PDB entry 7JY6 | electron microscopy, 2.50 A resolution | chains H and U of the 11 polymer chains in the assembly

# Chain H
Protein: Protein RecA
Source organism: Escherichia coli
UniProt: A0A376NU07 (A0A376NU07_ECOLX); residues 0-333 here correspond to UniProt positions 1-334 (UniProt number = residue number + 1)
Chain sequence (334 residues; row label = number of the first residue in the row; numbering starts at 0):
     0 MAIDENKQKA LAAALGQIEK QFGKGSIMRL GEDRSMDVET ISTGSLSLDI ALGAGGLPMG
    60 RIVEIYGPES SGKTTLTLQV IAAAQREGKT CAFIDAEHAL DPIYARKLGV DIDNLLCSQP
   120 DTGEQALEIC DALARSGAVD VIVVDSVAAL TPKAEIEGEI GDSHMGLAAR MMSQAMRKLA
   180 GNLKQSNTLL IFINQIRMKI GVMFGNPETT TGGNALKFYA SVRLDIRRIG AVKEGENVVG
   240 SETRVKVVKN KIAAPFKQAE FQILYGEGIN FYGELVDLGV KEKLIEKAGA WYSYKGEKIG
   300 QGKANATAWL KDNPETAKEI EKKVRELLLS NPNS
Disordered / not traced: 0
Bound ions: Mg2+: Thr73 (together with ATP-gamma-S)
Ligand contacts:
  - ATP-gamma-S (AGS; phosphothiophosphoric acid-adenylate ester), molecule 1: Pro67, Glu68, Ser69, Ser70, Gly71, Lys72, Thr73, Thr74, Glu96, Asp100, Tyr103, Tyr264
  - ATP-gamma-S (AGS), molecule 2: Phe217, Lys248, Asn249, Lys250, Ile251, Ala252, Ala253, Pro254
What the authors report for this chain:
  - mutagenesis - K286N, K302N: decreased binding to dsDNA (citing earlier work)

# Chain U
Molecule: 45-nt DNA strand
Sequence (45 nucleotides; each row starts with the number of its first residue):
     1 TTTTTTTTTT TTTTTTTTTT TTTTTTTTTT TTTTTTTTTT TTTTT

# Chain H / chain U interface
Contacting residue pairs (13):
  Pro67(H) - DT9(U)  phosphate contact
  Phe203(H) - DT4(U)  base contact
  Gly204(H) - DT4(U)  base contact
  Gly204(H) - DT6(U)  base contact
  Asn205(H) - DT7(U)  phosphate contact
  Pro206(H) - DT7(U)  base contact
  Arg226(H) - DT8(U)  phosphate contact
  Arg226(H) - DT9(U)  salt bridge to the phosphate
  Arg227(H) - DT11(U)  salt bridge to the phosphate
  Ile228(H) - DT10(U)  base contact
  Gly229(H) - DT11(U)  phosphate contact
  Ala230(H) - DT11(U)  phosphate contact
  Arg243(H) - DT10(U)  hydrogen bond to the base
Interface residues without a listed pair, chain H (12 interface residues in all): Glu207

# In short
12 residues of chain H face 7 of chain U across their interface; the contacts include 1 hydrogen bond and 2
salt bridges. Among the polar pairs are Arg243(H)-DT10(U), Arg226(H)-DT9(U) and Arg227(H)-DT11(U). Ligands of
chain H: ATP-gamma-S. The paper reports that K286N and K302N of chain H reduce binding to dsDNA.
Here chain H is Protein RecA (Escherichia coli) and chain U is a 45-nt DNA strand. Entry 7JY6 (Analysis of a
strand exchange reaction with a mini filament of 9-RecA, oligo(dT)27 primary ssDNA, non-homologous ...) was
determined by electron microscopy (same publication as 7JY7, 7JY8 and 7JY9).
